5L5Y - chains Z and a of the 28 polymer chains in the assembly; structure by X-ray diffraction, 2.70 A resolution.

== Chain Z ==
Name: Proteasome subunit beta type-6, Proteasome subunit beta type-1
Source organism: Saccharomyces cerevisiae (strain ATCC 204508 / S288c)
Notes: EC 3.4.25.1
UniProt: chimeric construct of P23724, P20618: residues 1-96 from P23724 (PSB6_YEAST) positions 20-115 (UniProt number = residue number + 19); residues 97-111 from P20618 positions 124-138 (UniProt number = residue number + 27); residues 112-117 from P23724 (PSB6_YEAST) positions 131-136 (UniProt number = residue number + 19); residues 118-133 from P20618 positions 145-160 (UniProt number = residue number + 27); residues 134-222 from P23724 (PSB6_YEAST) positions 153-241 (UniProt number = residue number + 19)
Chain sequence (222 residues; each row starts with the number of its first residue):
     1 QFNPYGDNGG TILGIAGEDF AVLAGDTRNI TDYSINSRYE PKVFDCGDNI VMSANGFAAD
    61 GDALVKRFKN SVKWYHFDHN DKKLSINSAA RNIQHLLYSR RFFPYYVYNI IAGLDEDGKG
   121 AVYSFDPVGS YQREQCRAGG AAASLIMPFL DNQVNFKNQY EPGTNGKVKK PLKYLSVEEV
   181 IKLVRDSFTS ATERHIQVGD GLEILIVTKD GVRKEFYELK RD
Ion coordination: Mg2+: Thr192, His195, Val198
Small-molecule neighbours: CARFILZOMIB, bound form (3BV; N-{(2S)-2-[(morpholin-4-ylacetyl)amino]-4-phenylbutanoyl}-L-leucyl-N-[(2R,3S,4S)-1,3-dihydroxy-2,6-dimethylheptan-4-yl]-L-phenylalaninamide): Arg101, Pro104, Asp126, Pro127, Val128, Ser130, Gln132
Swiss-Prot annotation at these positions:
  - modified residue: Tyr123 (Phosphotyrosine)

== Chain a ==
Name: Proteasome subunit beta type-7
Source organism: Saccharomyces cerevisiae (strain ATCC 204508 / S288c)
Notes: EC 3.4.25.1
UniProt: P30657 (PSB7_YEAST); residues -12 to 233 here correspond to UniProt positions 21-266 (UniProt number = residue number + 33)
Chain sequence (246 residues; row label = number of the first residue in the row; numbers below 1 keep their minus sign (Thr-12 is residue -12)):
   -12 TQIANAGASP MVNTQQPIVT GTSVISMKYD NGVIIAADNL GSYGSLLRFN GVERLIPVGD
    48 NTVVGISGDI SDMQHIERLL KDLVTENAYD NPLADAEEAL EPSYIFEYLA TVMYQRRSKM
   108 NPLWNAIIVA GVQSNGDQFL RYVNLLGVTY SSPTLATGFG AHMANPLLRK VVDRESDIPK
   168 TTVQVAEEAI VNAMRVLYYR DARSSRNFSL AIIDKNTGLT FKKNLQVENM KWDFAKDIKG
   228 YGTQKI
Disordered / not traced: -12 to 0

== How chain Z and chain a interact ==
Contacting residue pairs - 44 pairs, chain Z then chain a:
  Gln1(Z) - Thr1(a)  hydrogen bond
  Phe2(Z) - Thr1(a)
  Phe2(Z) - Arg104(a)
  Phe2(Z) - Met107(a)
  Phe2(Z) - Pro109(a)  hydrophobic
  Phe2(Z) - Trp111(a)  hydrophobic
  Phe2(Z) - Leu132(a)  hydrophobic
  Phe2(Z) - Leu133(a)  hydrophobic
  Asn3(Z) - Leu133(a)
  Pro4(Z) - Arg104(a)  hydrogen bond (backbone-side chain)
  Pro4(Z) - Met107(a)  hydrophobic
  Pro4(Z) - Leu133(a)
  Tyr5(Z) - Arg104(a)
  Tyr5(Z) - Leu133(a)
  Asn8(Z) - Val135(a)
  Asn29(Z) - Tyr137(a)
  Ser34(Z) - His149(a)  hydrogen bond
  Ile35(Z) - Arg156(a)  hydrogen bond (backbone-side chain)
  Asn36(Z) - Tyr137(a)
  Asn36(Z) - Ser139(a)
  Asn36(Z) - Arg156(a)
  Ser37(Z) - Ser138(a)  hydrogen bond (side chain-backbone)
  Glu40(Z) - Arg128(a)  salt bridge
  Glu40(Z) - Tyr137(a)
  Glu40(Z) - Ser138(a)  hydrogen bond (side chain-backbone)
  Phe57(Z) - Arg104(a)
  Phe57(Z) - Leu133(a)
  Phe57(Z) - Val135(a)  hydrophobic
  Ala59(Z) - Tyr101(a)
  Ala59(Z) - Leu133(a)
  Ala59(Z) - Gly134(a)
  Ala59(Z) - Val135(a)
  Asp60(Z) - Tyr101(a)  hydrogen bond
  Asp60(Z) - Arg104(a)  salt bridge
  Asp62(Z) - Thr136(a)  hydrogen bond
  Ala63(Z) - Tyr101(a)
  Lys66(Z) - Glu94(a)  salt bridge
  Arg100(Z) - Arg104(a)
  Phe103(Z) - Arg104(a)
  Phe103(Z) - Ser105(a)
  Tyr105(Z) - Tyr101(a)
  Glu218(Z) - Arg161(a)  salt bridge
  Arg221(Z) - Asp160(a)  salt bridge
  Arg221(Z) - Arg161(a)
Interface residues without a listed pair, chain Z (27 interface residues in all): Gly6, Arg38, Tyr39, Ala58
Interface residues without a listed pair, chain a (22 interface residues in all): Leu142

== Overview ==
Chain Z and chain a form an interface of 27 and 22 residues respectively, with 8 hydrogen bonds and 5 salt
bridges. Polar pairs include Glu40(Z)-Arg128(a), Asp60(Z)-Arg104(a) and Lys66(Z)-Glu94(a). Ligands of chain Z:
CARFILZOMIB, bound form. Thr192(Z), His195(Z) and Val198(Z) form the Mg2+ site.
Chain Z is Proteasome subunit beta type-6, Proteasome subunit beta type-1 and chain a is Proteasome subunit
beta type-7, both from Saccharomyces cerevisiae (strain ATCC 204508 / S288c); the structure, Yeast 20S
proteasome with human beta5c (1-138) and human beta6 (97-111; 118-133) in complex with carfilzomib, was
determined by X-ray diffraction (same publication as 5L52, 5L54, 5L55, 5L5A, 5L5B, 5L5D and 30 further
entries).
